PDB entry 8T9P | X-ray diffraction, 2.04 A resolution | chains E and F of the 6 polymer chains in the assembly

# Chain E (and F)
Molecule: Tautomerase beta subunit
Notes: chain F of this document is another copy of the same molecule, construct and numbering; everything in this record applies to it too
Reference sequence: J3HY51 (J3HY51_9BURK); residues 1-74 here correspond to UniProt positions 2-75 (UniProt number = residue number + 1)
Sequence (74 residues; each row starts with the number of its first residue):
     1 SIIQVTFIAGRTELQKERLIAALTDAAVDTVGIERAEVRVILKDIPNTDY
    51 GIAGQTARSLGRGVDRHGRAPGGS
Not modelled in the structure: 73-74 (chain F: 72-74)
Reported in the primary citation:
  - catalytic residues: Arg11
  - mutagenesis - R11A (860-fold), R62A (105-fold): decreased catalytic activity
  - self-association interface (contacts with another copy of this molecule); pairs are residue here / residue on that copy: Glu37-Arg39 (salt bridge)

# Interface between chain E and chain F
Contacting residue pairs (27):
  Glu13(E) - Thr48(F)
  Glu13(E) - Arg58(F)
  Lys16(E) - Thr48(F)
  Lys16(E) - Asp49(F)  salt bridge
  Glu17(E) - Thr56(F)
  Ile20(E) - Gly51(F)
  Ile20(E) - Gly54(F)
  Ile20(E) - Gln55(F)
  Ile20(E) - Thr56(F)
  Ala21(E) - Gly54(F)
  Thr24(E) - Gly54(F)
  Arg35(E) - Ala53(F)
  Ala36(E) - Ala53(F)  hydrophobic
  Val38(E) - Gly51(F)
  Val38(E) - Ile52(F)
  Val38(E) - Ala53(F)  hydrogen bond (backbone-backbone)
  Arg39(E) - Tyr50(F)
  Arg39(E) - Gly51(F)
  Val40(E) - Asp49(F)
  Val40(E) - Tyr50(F)
  Val40(E) - Gly51(F)  hydrogen bond (backbone-backbone)
  Ile41(E) - Ile45(F)  hydrophobic
  Ile41(E) - Tyr50(F)  hydrophobic
  Leu42(E) - Ile45(F)
  Leu42(E) - Asp49(F)  hydrogen bond (backbone-backbone)
  Asp65(E) - Arg66(F)
  Arg66(E) - Arg66(F)  hydrogen bond (backbone-side chain)
Other interface residues (no listed pair), chain E (19 interface residues in all): Lys43, Asp44, His67, Gly68
Other interface residues (no listed pair), chain F (13 interface residues in all): Thr6

# Summary
19 residues of chain E face 13 of chain F across their interface, with 4 hydrogen bonds and 1 salt bridge.
Polar pairs include Lys16(E)-Asp49(F), Arg66(E)-Arg66(F) and Val38(E)-Ala53(F). The paper reports the
catalytic residue Arg11(E); R11A and R62A of chain E reduce catalytic activity.
Chain E and chain F are both Tautomerase beta subunit; the structure, Crystal Structure of YR, a heterohexamer
of the 4-oxalocrotonate tautomerase (4-OT) family, was determined by X-ray diffraction (same publication as
8T9O and 8T9Q).
